8ABK - chains Q and O of the 20 polymer chains in the assembly; structure by electron microscopy, 2.50 A resolution.

[Chain Q]
Name: YALI0F24673p
Organism: Yarrowia lipolytica
Reference sequence: Q6C0H4 (Q6C0H4_YARLI); residues 11-147 here correspond to UniProt positions 1-137 (UniProt number = residue number - 10)
Sequence (137 residues; each row starts with the number of its first residue):
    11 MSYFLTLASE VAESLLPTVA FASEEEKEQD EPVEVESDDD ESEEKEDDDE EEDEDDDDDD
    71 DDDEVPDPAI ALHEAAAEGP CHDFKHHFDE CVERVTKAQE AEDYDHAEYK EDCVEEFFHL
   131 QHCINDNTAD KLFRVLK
Not modelled in the structure: 11-75, 147
Disulfide bonds: C91-C133, C101-C123

[Chain O]
Name: YALI0A17468p
Organism: Yarrowia lipolytica
Reference sequence: Q6CGP7 (Q6CGP7_YARLI); numbering as in UniProt (aligned over 1-330)
Sequence (330 residues; each row starts with the number of its first residue):
     1 MRRRRIGVWP ENRRVSRLWV SLSPRSCVTC PVPTNQNPPI NNHHTPILTQ MFKAIPLRQA
    61 LLGISSAVCA GATTTYYYTT KAEAMTAAEH GLHPAEYPWP QNGMLSTFDH ASLRRGYQVY
   121 KEVCAACHSL DRIAWRNLVG VTHTTDEAKA FAEELEYDDE PDDEGNPRKR PGKLADYIPG
   181 PYPNEQAARA ANQGALPPDL SLIAKARHGG ADYIFALLTG YPDEPPAGVV LAPGMNYNPY
   241 FPGGGIGMAR TLFDGVVEYE DGTPATTSQM AKDVAAFLTW AAEPEHDERK KLGLKAIIVI
   301 SAMLGLSVYI KKFKWSPIKN RKFIYNPPKN
Not modelled in the structure: 1-84, 329-330
Bound ions: heme c Fe: H128, M248
Small-molecule neighbours:
  - heme c (HEC): V119, V123, C124, C127, H128, N192, A195, L196, P197, P198, L200, I203, R207, Y213, I214, L217, L218, F241, I246, G247, M248, T251, L252, V274, L278
  - phosphatidylethanolamine (PTY): L292, K295, A296, V299, I300

[Interface between chain Q and chain O]
Contacting residue pairs (42):
  D77(Q) with D254(O); T266(O); T267(O); S268(O), hydrogen bond (side chain-backbone)
  P78(Q) with T266(O)
  A79(Q) with S268(O)
  V102(Q) with A227(O), hydrophobic
  V105(Q) with A227(O); G228(O)
  E121(Q) with G228(O)
  D122(Q) with A227(O); G228(O)
  C123(Q) with A227(O), hydrogen bond (backbone-backbone)
  V124(Q) with A88(O), hydrophobic; V229(O), hydrophobic; Y237(O)
  F127(Q) with P222(O), hydrophobic; P226(O), hydrophobic; P239(O), hydrophobic
  F128(Q) with A87(O); A88(O); G91(O); L92(O); Y237(O); P239(O), hydrophobic
  Q131(Q) with L92(O)
  H132(Q) with H93(O), hydrogen bond
  N135(Q) with A95(O); Y240(O), hydrogen bond
  A139(Q) with A95(O), hydrophobic; Y97(O), hydrophobic
  D140(Q) with P98(O)
  L142(Q) with F215(O), hydrophobic; S268(O)
  F143(Q) with Y97(O), hydrophobic; P98(O), hydrophobic; W99(O), hydrophobic; F215(O), hydrophobic; K272(O)
  L146(Q) with S268(O); Q269(O); K272(O)
Also at the interface, not in a pair above, chain Q (23 interface residues in all): P76, F98, T106, Q109
Also at the interface, not in a pair above, chain O (25 interface residues in all): E96

[Overview]
23 residues of chain Q and 25 residues of chain O are in contact; the contacts include 4 hydrogen bonds. Polar
pairs include D77(Q)-S268(O), H132(Q)-H93(O) and N135(Q)-Y240(O). Ligands of chain O: phosphatidylethanolamine
and heme c.
Here chain Q is YALI0F24673p and chain O is YALI0A17468p, both from Yarrowia lipolytica. Entry 8ABK (Complex
III2 from Yarrowia lipolytica, decylubiquinol bound, b-position) was determined by electron microscopy,
deposited together with 8AB6, 8AB7, 8AB8, 8AB9, 8ABA, 8ABB and 11 further entries.
